PDB entry 9V0U | electron microscopy, 3.51 A resolution | chains R and C of the 4 polymer chains in the assembly

Chain R:
Molecule: Adhesion G-protein coupled receptor D1
Organism: Homo sapiens
UniProtKB: Q6QNK2 (AGRD1_HUMAN); numbering as in UniProt (aligned over 277-874)
Amino-acid sequence (598 residues; numbered 277 to 874; the number before each row is that of its first residue):
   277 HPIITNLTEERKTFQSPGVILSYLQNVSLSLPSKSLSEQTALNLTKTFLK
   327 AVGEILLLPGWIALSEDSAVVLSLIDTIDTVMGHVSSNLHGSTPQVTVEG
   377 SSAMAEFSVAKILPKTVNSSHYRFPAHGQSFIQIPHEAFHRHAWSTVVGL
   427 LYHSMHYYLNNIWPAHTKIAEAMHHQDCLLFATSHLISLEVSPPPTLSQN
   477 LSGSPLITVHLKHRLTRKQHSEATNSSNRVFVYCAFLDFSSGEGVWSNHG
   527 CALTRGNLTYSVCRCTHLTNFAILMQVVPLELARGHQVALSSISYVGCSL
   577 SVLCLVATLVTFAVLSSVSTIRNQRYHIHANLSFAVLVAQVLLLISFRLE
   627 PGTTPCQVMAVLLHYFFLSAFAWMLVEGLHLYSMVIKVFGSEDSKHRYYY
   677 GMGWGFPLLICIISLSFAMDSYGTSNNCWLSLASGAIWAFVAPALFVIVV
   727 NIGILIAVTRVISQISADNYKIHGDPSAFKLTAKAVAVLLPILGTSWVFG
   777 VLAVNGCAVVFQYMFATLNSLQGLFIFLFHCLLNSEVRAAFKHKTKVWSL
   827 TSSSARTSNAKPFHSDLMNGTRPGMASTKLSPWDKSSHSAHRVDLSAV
Disordered / not traced: 277-545, 746-754, 781-783, 828-874
Disulfide bonds: Cys632-Cys704
Curated features (UniProtKB/Swiss-Prot):
  - region: Asn546 to Val554 (Stachel)
  - binding site (17beta-hydroxy-5alpha-androstan-3-one): Gln563, Asn795
  - site: Leu544, Thr545 (Cleavage)
  - glycosylation (N-linked (GlcNAc...) asparagine): Asn282, Asn302, Asn319, Asn394, Asn476, Asn501, Asn533
  - natural variant: Pro293 (P293A: Does not affect subcellular location), Gly294 (G294R: Does not affect subcellular location), Pro308 (P308S: Does not affect subcellular location), Leu318 (L318F: Does not affect subcellular location), Ser349 (S349N: Does not affect subcellular location), Asn364 (N364S: Does not affect subcellular location), Thr369 (T369M: Does not affect subcellular location), Phe383 (F383S: Does not affect subcellular location), Val393 (V393M: Does not affect subcellular location), His397 (H397Q: Does not affect subcellular location), Arg399 (R399C: Does not affect subcellular location), Gly404 (G404A: Does not affect subcellular location), 57 further natural variant entries in UniProt
  - mutagenesis: His543 (H543D: Increased G protein-coupled receptor signaling; H543R: Does not affect membrane trafficking and basal activity. Abolished autoproteolytic cleavage), Leu544 (L544N: Increased G protein-coupled receptor signaling), Thr545 (T545A: Decreased autoproteolytic cleavage and decreased G-protein coupled receptor activity; does not affect subcellular location), Asn546 (N546A: Strongly decreased G protein-coupled receptor signaling), Phe547 (F547A: Strongly decreased G protein-coupled receptor signaling), Ile549 (I549A: Strongly decreased G protein-coupled receptor signaling), Leu550 (L550A: Abolishes G-protein coupled receptor activity; does not affect subcellular location), Met551 (M551A: Abolishes G-protein coupled receptor activity; does not affect subcellular location), Val553 (V553A: Strongly decreased G protein-coupled receptor signaling), Val554 (V554A: Abolishes G-protein coupled receptor activity; does not affect subcellular location), Gln563 (Q563A: Decreased activation by 5alpha-dihydrotestosterone), His605 (H605A: Strongly decreased G protein-coupled receptor signaling), 32 further mutagenesis entries in UniProt

Chain C:
Molecule: Guanine nucleotide-binding protein G(I)/G(S)/G(T) subunit beta-1
Organism: Homo sapiens
UniProtKB: P62873 (GBB1_HUMAN); numbering as in UniProt (aligned over 2-340)
Amino-acid sequence (344 residues; row label = number of the first residue in the row; numbers below 1 keep their minus sign (Gly-3 is residue -3)):
    -3 GSLLQSELDQLRQEAEQLKNQIRDARKACADATLSQITNNIDPVGRIQMR
    47 TRRTLRGHLAKIYAMHWGTDSRLLVSASQDGKLIIWDSYTTNKVHAIPLR
    97 SSWVMTCAYAPSGNYVACGGLDNICSIYNLKTREGNVRVSRELAGHTGYL
   147 SCCRFLDDNQIVTSSGDTTCALWDIETGQQTTTFTGHTGDVMSLSLAPDT
   197 RLFVSGACDASAKLWDVREGMCRQTFTGHESDINAICFFPNGNAFATGSD
   247 DATCRLFDLRADQELMTYSHDNIICGITSVSFSKSGRLLLAGYDDFNCNV
   297 WDALKADRAGVLAGHDNRVSCLGVTDDGMAVATGSWDSFLKIWN
Disordered / not traced: -3 to 3, 129-131
Differences from the reference sequence: expression tag (-3 to 1)
Curated features (UniProtKB/Swiss-Prot):
  - modified residue: Ser2 (N-acetylserine), His266 (Phosphohistidine)
  - natural variant: Leu30 (L30F: In MRD42; uncertain significance), Arg52 (R52G: In MRD42), Gly64 (G64V: In MRD42), Asp76 (D76E: In MRD42; D76G: In MRD42), Gly77 (G77S: In MRD42), Lys78 (K78R: In MRD42), Ile80 (I80N: In MRD42; I80T: In MRD42), His91 (H91R: In MRD42; uncertain significance), Ala92 (A92T: In MRD42), Pro94 (P94S: In MRD42), Leu95 (L95P: In MRD42), Arg96 (R96L: In MRD42), 5 further natural variant entries in UniProt

Chain R / chain C interface:
Pairs across the interface (4; chain R residue first):
  Arg598(R) - Phe335(C)
  His819(R) - His311(C)
  Val823(R) - Ala309(C)  hydrophobic
  Leu826(R) - Val307(C)
Interface residues without a listed pair, chain C (6 interface residues in all): Gly310, Asp312

Overview:
Chain R and chain C form an interface of 4 and 6 residues respectively. UniProt lists residues binding
17beta-hydroxy-5alpha-androstan-3-one Gln563(R) and Asn795(R) and 44 mutagenesis sites on chain R.
Here chain R is Adhesion G-protein coupled receptor D1 and chain C is Guanine nucleotide-binding protein
G(I)/G(S)/G(T) subunit beta-1, both from Homo sapiens. Entry 9V0U (GPR133-Gain-miniG13 complex) was determined
by electron microscopy.
